1H7R - chain A; structure by X-ray diffraction, 2.00 A resolution.

[Chain A]
Protein: 5-aminolaevulinic acid dehydratase
Organism: Saccharomyces cerevisiae
Notes: EC 4.2.1.24
UniProt: P05373 (HEM2_YEAST); numbering as in UniProt (aligned over 1-342)
Amino-acid sequence (342 residues; each row starts with the number of its first residue):
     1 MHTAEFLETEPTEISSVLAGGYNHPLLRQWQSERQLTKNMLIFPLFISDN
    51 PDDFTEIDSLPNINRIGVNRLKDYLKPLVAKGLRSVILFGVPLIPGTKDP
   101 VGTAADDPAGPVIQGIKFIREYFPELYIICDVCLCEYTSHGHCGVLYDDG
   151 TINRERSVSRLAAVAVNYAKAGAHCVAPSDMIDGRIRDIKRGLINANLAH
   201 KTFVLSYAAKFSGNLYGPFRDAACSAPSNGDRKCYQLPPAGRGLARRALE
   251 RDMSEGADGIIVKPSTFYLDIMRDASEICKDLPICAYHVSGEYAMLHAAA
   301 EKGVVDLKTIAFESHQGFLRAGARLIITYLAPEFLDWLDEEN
Curated features (UniProtKB/Swiss-Prot):
  - active site (Schiff-base intermediate with substrate): K210, K263
  - binding site (Zn(2+)): C133, C135, C143
  - binding site (5-aminolevulinate): R220, R232, S290, Y329
  - modified residue: S254 (Phosphoserine)
Covalently attached groups: 4,6-dioxoheptanoic acid (SHU) linked to K263
Metal / ion sites: Zn2+: C133, C135, C143
Small-molecule neighbours: 4,6-dioxoheptanoic acid (SHU): F89, D131, S179, Y207, K210, L215, Y216, F219, Y287, V289, S290, G291, Y329

[Summary]
4,6-dioxoheptanoic acid is covalently linked to K263. The Zn2+ site is built by C133, C135 and C143. UniProt
lists active-site residues K210 and K263, 3 Zn2+-binding residues and 4 residues binding 5-aminolevulinate.
Chain A is 5-aminolaevulinic acid dehydratase (Saccharomyces cerevisiae); the structure, Schiff-base complex
of yeast 5-aminolaevulinic acid dehydratase with succinylacetone at 2.0 A resolution, was determined by X-ray
diffraction together with 1H7P, 1H7N and 1H7O from the same study.
